PDB entry 7PFD | electron microscopy, 4.40 A resolution (low resolution: residue-level contacts below are approximate; hydrogen-bond / salt-bridge calls are withheld) | chains J and U of the 11 polymer chains in the assembly

[Chain J]
Molecule: 172-nt DNA strand
From: synthetic construct
Sequence (172 nucleotides; numbered 602 to 773; the number before each row is that of its first residue):
   602 CTTAATACTTACATGACAGGATGTATATATCTGACACGTGCCTGGAGACT
   652 AGGGAGTAATCCCCTTGGCGGTTAAAACGCGGGGGACAGCGCGTACGTGC
   702 GTTTAAGCGGTGCTAGAGCTGTCTACGACCAATTGAGCGGCCTCGGCACC
   752 GGGATTCTCCAGTATGGCGGCC

[Chain U]
Name: Histone H1.4
From: Homo sapiens
UniProtKB: P10412 (H14_HUMAN); residues 1-218 here correspond to UniProt positions 2-219 (UniProt number = residue number + 1)
Sequence (218 residues; each row starts with the number of its first residue):
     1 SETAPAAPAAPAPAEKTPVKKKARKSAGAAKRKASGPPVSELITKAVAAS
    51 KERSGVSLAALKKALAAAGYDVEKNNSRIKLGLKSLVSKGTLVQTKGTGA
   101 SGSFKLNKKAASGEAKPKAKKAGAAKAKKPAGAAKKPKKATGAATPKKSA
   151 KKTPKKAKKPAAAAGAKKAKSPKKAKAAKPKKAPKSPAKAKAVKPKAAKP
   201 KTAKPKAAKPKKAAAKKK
Disordered / not traced: 1-34, 110-218
Curated features (UniProtKB/Swiss-Prot):
  - modified residue: Ser1 (N-acetylserine), Lys16 (N6-acetyllysine), Thr17 (Phosphothreonine), Lys25 (N6-acetyllysine), Lys33 (N6-(beta-hydroxybutyryl)lysine), Ser35 (Phosphoserine), Lys51 (N6-(beta-hydroxybutyryl)lysine), Arg53 (Citrulline), Lys63 (N6-(beta-hydroxybutyryl)lysine), Lys84 (N6-(beta-hydroxybutyryl)lysine), Lys89 (N6-(beta-hydroxybutyryl)lysine), Lys105 (N6-(beta-hydroxybutyryl)lysine), Thr145 (Phosphothreonine), Ser149 (ADP-ribosylserine), Ser186 (Phosphoserine)
What the authors report for this chain:
  - post-translational modification sites: Lys25, Ser26, Lys33 (citing earlier work)

[Chain J / chain U interface]
Contacting residue pairs (29; chain J residue first):
  DA614(J) - Arg53(U)
  DG690(J) - Lys96(U)
  DG690(J) - Ser101(U)
  DC691(J) - Lys96(U)
  DC691(J) - Gly97(U)
  DC691(J) - Gly102(U)
  DC691(J) - Ser103(U)
  DG692(J) - Gly55(U)
  DG692(J) - Ser57(U)
  DG692(J) - Lys96(U)
  DG692(J) - Gly102(U)
  DG692(J) - Ser103(U)
  DC693(J) - Gly55(U)
  DC693(J) - Val56(U)
  DC693(J) - Ser57(U)
  DC693(J) - Ala60(U)
  DG694(J) - Lys63(U)
  DT766(J) - Arg78(U)
  DG767(J) - Lys74(U)
  DG767(J) - Arg78(U)
  DG768(J) - Val39(U)
  DG768(J) - Tyr70(U)
  DG768(J) - Asn75(U)
  DG768(J) - Arg78(U)
  DC769(J) - Val39(U)
  DC769(J) - Ser40(U)
  DC769(J) - Arg78(U)
  DC769(J) - Leu81(U)
  DC769(J) - Gly82(U)
Also at the interface, not in a pair above, chain J (11 interface residues in all): DC613
Also at the interface, not in a pair above, chain U (21 interface residues in all): Pro38, Ser54

[Overview]
11 residues of chain J face 21 of chain U across their interface. The paper reports modification sites
Lys25(U), Ser26(U) and Lys33(U).
Here chain J is a 172-nt DNA strand (synthetic construct) and chain U is Histone H1.4 (Homo sapiens). Entry
7PFD (Nucleosome 1 of the 4x197 nucleosome array containing H1) was determined by electron microscopy,
deposited together with 7PET, 7PEU, 7PEV, 7PEW, 7PEX, 7PEY and 16 further entries.
